PDB entry 3S6K | X-ray diffraction, 2.80 A resolution | chain A

# Chain A
Name: Acetylglutamate kinase
Source organism: Xanthomonas campestris pv. campestris
Notes: EC 2.3.1.1, 2.7.2.8
UniProtKB: Q4UVI7 (Q4UVI7_XANC8); residue numbers follow UniProt; this construct covers 1-447
Sequence (467 residues; each row starts with the number of its first residue; numbers below 1 keep their minus sign (Mse-19 is residue -19)):
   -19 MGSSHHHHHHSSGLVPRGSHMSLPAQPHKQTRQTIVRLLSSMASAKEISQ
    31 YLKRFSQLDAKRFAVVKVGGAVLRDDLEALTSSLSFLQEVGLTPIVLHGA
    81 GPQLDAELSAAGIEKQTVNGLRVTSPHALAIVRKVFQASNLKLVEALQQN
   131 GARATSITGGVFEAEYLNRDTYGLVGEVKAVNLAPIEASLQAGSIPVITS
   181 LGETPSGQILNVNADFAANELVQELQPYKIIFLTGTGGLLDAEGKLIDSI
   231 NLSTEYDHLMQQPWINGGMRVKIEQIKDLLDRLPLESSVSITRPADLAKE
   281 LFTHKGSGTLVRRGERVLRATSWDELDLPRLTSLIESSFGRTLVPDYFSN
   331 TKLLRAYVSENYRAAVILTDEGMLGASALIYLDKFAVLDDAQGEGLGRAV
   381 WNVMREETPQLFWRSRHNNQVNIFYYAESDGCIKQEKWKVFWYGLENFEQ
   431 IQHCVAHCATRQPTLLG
Not modelled in the structure: -19 to 9
Construct notes: expression tag (-19 to 0)
Modified positions: Mse-19, Mse1 (selenomethionine); Mse22, Mse240, Mse249, Mse353, Mse384 (selenomethionine; parent Met)

# In short
Chain A is Acetylglutamate kinase (Xanthomonas campestris pv. campestris); the structure, Crystal structure of
xcNAGS, was determined by X-ray diffraction together with 3S6H, 3S6G and 3S7Y from the same study.
